PDB entry 8VUJ | electron microscopy, 3.92 A resolution | chains A and B of the 8 polymer chains in the assembly

Chain A:
Name: Glutamate receptor ionotropic, NMDA 1
Organism: Homo sapiens
Reference sequence: Q05586 (NMDZ1_HUMAN); the construct lacks a stretch of the UniProt sequence, so the offset changes along the chain: 27-582 = UniProt 27-582; 583-779 = UniProt 602-798; 780-813 = UniProt 808-841
Chain sequence (815 residues; each row starts with the number of its first residue; a row labelled like 582A-582S holds insertion residues (582A, then the next letters in order)):
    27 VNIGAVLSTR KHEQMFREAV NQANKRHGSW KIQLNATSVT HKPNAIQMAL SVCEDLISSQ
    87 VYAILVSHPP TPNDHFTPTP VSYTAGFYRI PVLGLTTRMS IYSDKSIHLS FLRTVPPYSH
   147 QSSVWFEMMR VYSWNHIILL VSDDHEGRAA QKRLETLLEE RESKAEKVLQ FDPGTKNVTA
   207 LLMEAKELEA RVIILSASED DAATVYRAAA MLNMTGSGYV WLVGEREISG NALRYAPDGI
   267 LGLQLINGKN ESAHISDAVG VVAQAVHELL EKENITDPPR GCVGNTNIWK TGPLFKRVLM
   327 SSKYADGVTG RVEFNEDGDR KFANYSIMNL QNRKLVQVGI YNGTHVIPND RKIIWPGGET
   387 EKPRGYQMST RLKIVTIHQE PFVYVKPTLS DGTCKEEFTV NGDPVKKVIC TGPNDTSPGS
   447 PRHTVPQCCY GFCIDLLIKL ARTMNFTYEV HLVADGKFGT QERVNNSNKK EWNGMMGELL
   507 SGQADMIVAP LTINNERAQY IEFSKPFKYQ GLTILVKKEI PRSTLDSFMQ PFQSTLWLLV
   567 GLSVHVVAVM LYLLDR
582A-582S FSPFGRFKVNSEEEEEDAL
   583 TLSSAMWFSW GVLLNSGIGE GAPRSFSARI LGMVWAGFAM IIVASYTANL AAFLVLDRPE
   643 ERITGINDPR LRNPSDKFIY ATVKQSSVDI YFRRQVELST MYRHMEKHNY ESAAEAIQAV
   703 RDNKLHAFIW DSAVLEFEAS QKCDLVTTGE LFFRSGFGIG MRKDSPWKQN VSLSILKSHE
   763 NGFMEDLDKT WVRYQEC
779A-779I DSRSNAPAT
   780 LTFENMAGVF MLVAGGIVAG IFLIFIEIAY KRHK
Disordered / not traced: 582A-582S, 779A-779I
Swiss-Prot annotation at these positions:
  - region: Leu584 to Pro605 (Pore-forming)
  - binding site (glycine): Pro516, Thr518, Arg523, Ser669, Asp713
  - glycosylation (N-linked (GlcNAc...) asparagine): Asn61, Asn203, Asn239, Asn276, Asn300, Asn350, Asn368, Asn440, Asn471, Asn491, Asn655, Asn752
Disulfide bonds: Cys79-Cys308, Cys420-Cys454, Cys436-Cys455, Cys725-Cys779

Chain B:
Name: Glutamate receptor ionotropic, NMDA 2A
Organism: Homo sapiens
Reference sequence: Q12879 (NMDE1_HUMAN); the construct lacks a stretch of the UniProt sequence, so the offset changes along the chain: 34-578 = UniProt 34-578; 579-784 = UniProt 599-804; 785-814 = UniProt 812-841
Chain sequence (808 residues; each row starts with the number of its first residue; a row labelled like 578A-578T holds insertion residues (578A, then the next letters in order)):
    34 LNIAVMLGHS HDVTERELRT LWGPEQAAGL PLDVNVVALL MNRTDPKSLI THVCDLMSGA
    94 RIHGLVFGDD TDQEAVAQML DFISSHTFVP ILGIHGGASM IMADKDPTST FFQFGASIQQ
   154 QATVMLKIMQ DYDWHVFSLV TTIFPGYREF ISFVKTTVDN SFVGWDMQNV ITLDTSFEDA
   214 KTQVQLKKIH SSVILLYCSK DEAVLILSEA RSLGLTGYDF FWIVPSLVSG NTELIPKEFP
   274 SGLISVSYDD WDYSLEARVR DGIGILTTAA SSMLEKFSYI PEAKASCYGQ MERPEVPMHT
   334 LHPFMVNVTW DGKDLSFTEE GYQVHPRLVV IVLNKDREWE KVGKWENHTL SLRHAVWPRY
   394 KSFSDCEPDD NHLSIVTLEE APFVIVEDID PLTETCVRNT VPCRKFVKIN NSTNEGMNVK
   454 KCCKGFCIDI LKKLSRTVKF TYDLYLVTNG KHGKKVNNVW NGMIGEVVYQ RAVMAVGSLT
   514 INEERSEVVD FSVPFVETGI SVMVSRSNGT VSPSAFLEPF SASVWVMMFV MLLIVSAIAV
   574 FVFEY
578A-578T FSPVGYNRCLADGREPGGPS
   579 FTIGKAIWLL WGLVFNNSVP VQNPKGTTSK IMVSVWAFFA VIFLASYTAN LAAFMIQEEF
   639 VDQVTGLSDK KFQRPHDYSP PFRFGTVPNG STERNIRNNY PYMHQYMTKF NQKGVEDALV
   699 SLKTGKLDAF IYDAAVLNYK AGRDEGCKLV TIGSGYIFAT TGYGIALQKG SPWKRQIDLA
   759 LLQFVGDGEM EELETLWLTG ICHNEK
784A-784G NEVMSSQ
   785 LDIDNMAGVF YMLAAAMALS LITFIWEHLF
Disordered / not traced: 578A-578T, 784A-784G
Construct notes: conflict Cys578I (Asn587 in Q12879), Asp578L (Lys590 in Q12879), Arg578N (Lys592 in Q12879), Glu578O (Ala593 in Q12879), Gly578Q (His595 in Q12879)
Swiss-Prot annotation at these positions:
  - region: Phe579 to Gln600 (Pore-forming)
  - binding site (Zn(2+)): His44, His128, Glu266, Asp282
  - binding site (L-glutamate): Ser511, Thr513, Arg518, Ser669, Thr670, Asp711
  - site: Asn594 (Functional determinant of NMDA receptors)
  - glycosylation (N-linked (GlcNAc...) asparagine): Asn75, Asn340, Asn380, Asn443, Asn444, Asn541, Asn667
Disulfide bonds: Cys87-Cys320, Cys429-Cys455, Cys436-Cys456, Cys725-Cys780

Chain A / chain B interface:
Pairs across the interface (60; chain A residue first):
  Ala71(A) - Phe115(B)
  Ala71(A) - His119(B)
  Ile72(A) - Ile83(B)  hydrophobic
  Ile72(A) - Cys320(B)  hydrophobic
  Gln73(A) - Tyr321(B)
  Leu76(A) - Lys80(B)
  Glu80(A) - Lys80(B)
  Tyr109(A) - Gln111(B)
  Tyr109(A) - Met112(B)  hydrophobic
  Tyr109(A) - Phe115(B)  hydrophobic
  Phe113(A) - Thr77(B)
  Phe113(A) - Ala108(B)  hydrophobic
  Tyr114(A) - Pro79(B)
  Asp130(A) - Ala136(B)
  Lys131(A) - Pro178(B)
  Ser132(A) - Gln111(B)
  Ser132(A) - Pro178(B)
  Ile133(A) - Gln111(B)  hydrogen bond (backbone-side chain)
  Ile133(A) - Met135(B)  hydrophobic
  Ile133(A) - Asp137(B)
  Leu135(A) - Gln111(B)
  His171(A) - Asp137(B)
  Cys308(A) - Lys80(B)
  Val309(A) - Asp78(B)
  Val309(A) - Ser81(B)
  Thr312(A) - Arg76(B)
  Thr312(A) - Thr77(B)
  Arg489(A) - Phe195(B)
  Arg489(A) - Leu425(B)
  Asn494(A) - Asn193(B)
  Asn494(A) - Ser194(B)
  Lys495(A) - Asn193(B)
  Lys496(A) - Asp192(B)
  Lys496(A) - Asn193(B)  hydrogen bond (side chain-backbone)
  Lys496(A) - Ser194(B)  hydrogen bond (side chain-backbone)
  Lys496(A) - Phe195(B)
  Phe558(A) - Leu785(B)
  Gln559(A) - Leu785(B)
  Leu562(A) - Leu785(B)
  Leu562(A) - Ile787(B)  hydrophobic
  Leu565(A) - Phe794(B)
  Val566(A) - Phe794(B)  hydrophobic
  Ser569(A) - Phe794(B)
  Leu580(A) - Leu805(B)  hydrophobic
  Leu580(A) - Phe808(B)  hydrophobic
  Leu595(A) - Ser596(B)
  Ser598(A) - Ser596(B)
  Gly599(A) - Ser596(B)
  Gly601(A) - Pro598(B)
  Gly603(A) - Pro598(B)
  Ser609(A) - Ser804(B)  hydrogen bond (side chain-backbone)
  Ser609(A) - Thr807(B)
  Ser609(A) - Phe808(B)  hydrogen bond (side chain-backbone)
  Ala618(A) - Phe593(B)
  Ala618(A) - Asn594(B)
  Gly619(A) - Phe593(B)
  Met622(A) - Phe593(B)  hydrophobic
  Tyr628(A) - Leu785(B)  hydrophobic
  Asn631(A) - Leu785(B)
  Val678(A) - Arg431(B)
Interface residues without a listed pair, chain A (53 interface residues in all): Ala75, Pro106, Thr110, Glu342, Gln487, Thr561, Glu602, Met615, Ala626, Ala630, Pro651, Arg675, Gln677
Interface residues without a listed pair, chain B (46 interface residues in all): Glu107, Val109, Arg181, Pro424, Val430, Trp589, Thr626, Leu629, Gly778, Ile779, Asp786

Summary:
The interface between chain A and chain B involves 53 residues on one side and 46 on the other; the contacts
include 5 hydrogen bonds. Among the polar pairs are Ile133(A)-Gln111(B), Lys496(A)-Asn193(B) and
Lys496(A)-Ser194(B).
Here chain A is Glutamate receptor ionotropic, NMDA 1 and chain B is Glutamate receptor ionotropic, NMDA 2A,
both from Homo sapiens. Entry 8VUJ (Human GluN1-2A with Fab 003-102) was determined by electron microscopy,
deposited together with 8VUH, 8VUL, 8VUN, 8VUQ, 8VUR, 8VUT, 8VUY and 8VVH.
